5L6E - chains A and B; structure by X-ray diffraction, 1.90 A resolution.

[Chain A]
Protein: N6-adenosine-methyltransferase 70 kDa subunit
Organism: Homo sapiens
Notes: EC 2.1.1.62
UniProtKB: Q86U44 (MTA70_HUMAN); residue numbers follow UniProt; this construct covers 354-580
Amino-acid sequence (227 residues; numbered 354 to 580; the number before each row is that of its first residue):
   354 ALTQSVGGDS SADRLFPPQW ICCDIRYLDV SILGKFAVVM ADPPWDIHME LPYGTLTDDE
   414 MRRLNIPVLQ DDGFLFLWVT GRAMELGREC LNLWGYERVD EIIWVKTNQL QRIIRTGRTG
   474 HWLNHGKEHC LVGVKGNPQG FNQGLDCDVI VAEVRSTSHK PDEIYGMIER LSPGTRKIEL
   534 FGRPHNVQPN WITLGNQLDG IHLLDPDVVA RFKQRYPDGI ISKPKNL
Disordered / not traced: 354-367, 401-406, 470-473, 577-580
Ion coordination: Mg2+ near Asp552 (its only coordinating residue here)
Ligand contacts: S-adenosylmethionine (SAM): Cys376, Asp377, Ile378, Arg379, Asp395, Pro396, Pro397, Gly407, Leu409, Ser511, His512, Lys513, Glu532, Phe534, Arg536, His538, Asn539, Gly548, Asn549, Gln550
UniProt features mapped onto this chain:
  - region: Pro396 to Thr410 (Gate loop 1), Glu450 to Glu454 (Interaction with METTL14), Gln462 to Gly479 (Interphase loop), Gln464 to Lys480 (Interaction with METTL14), Arg465 to His478 (Positively charged region required for RNA-binding), Val507 to Asp515 (Gate loop 2)
  - binding site (S-adenosyl-L-methionine): Asp377, Ile378, Asp395, Lys513, Arg536 to Asn539, Asn549, Gln550
  - site (Interaction with METTL14): Glu438, Arg441
  - natural variant: Tyr406 (Y406C: Found in patients with large intestine cancer; uncertain significance)
  - mutagenesis: Asp377 (D377A: Abolishes methyltransferase activity), Asp395 to Trp398 (Loss of function. Abolishes ability to regulate primary miRNA processing. Does not affect ability to promote mRNA translation. Abolishes formation of m6A at DNA damage sites), Asp395 (D395A: Abolishes methyltransferase activity), Tyr406 (Y406A: Strong reduction in methyltransferase activity), Gln462 to Gly479 (Impaired RNA-binding and methyltransferase activities), Trp475 (W475A: Decreased methyltransferase activity), Asn477 (N477A: Decreased methyltransferase activity), Glu532 (E532A: Abolishes methyltransferase activity), Arg536 (R536A: Slight reduction in methyltransferase activity), His538 (H538A: Slight reduction in methyltransferase activity), Asn539 (N539A: Abolishes methyltransferase activity), Asn549 (N549A: Slight reduction in methyltransferase activity. Strong reduction in methyltransferase activity; when associated with A-550), 1 further mutagenesis entry in UniProt
From the paper describing this entry:
  - binding site for S-adenosylmethionine: Asp377, Ile378, Asp395 to Thr408, Leu409, His512, Lys513, Phe534, Arg536, His538, Asn549, Gln550
  - catalytic residues: Asp395, Pro396, Trp398, Tyr406 (proposed by the authors, not directly observed)
  - mutagenesis - D395A, Y406A, N549A/Q550A: abolished catalytic activity

[Chain B]
Protein: N6-adenosine-methyltransferase subunit METTL14
Organism: Homo sapiens
Notes: EC 2.1.1.62
UniProtKB: Q9HCE5 (MET14_HUMAN); residue numbers follow UniProt; this construct covers 107-395
Amino-acid sequence (289 residues; each row starts with the number of its first residue):
   107 LKGTQSLNPH NDYCQHFVDT GHRPQNFIRD VGLADRFEEY PKLRELIRLK DELIAKSNTP
   167 PMYLQADIEA FDIRELTPKF DVILLEPPLE EYYRETGITA NEKCWTWDDI MKLEIDEIAA
   227 PRSFIFLWCG SGEGLDLGRV CLRKWGYRRC EDICWIKTNK NNPGKTKTLD PKAVFQRTKE
   287 HCLMGIKGTV KRSTDGDFIH ANVDIDLIIT EEPEIGNIEK PVEIFHIIEH FCLGRRRLHL
   347 FGRDSTIRPG WLTVGPTLTN SNYNAETYAS YFSAPNSYLT GCTEEIERL
Disordered / not traced: 107-116, 137-152, 201-208, 271-274, 296-308, 394-395
Disulfide bonds: Cys338-Cys388
UniProt features mapped onto this chain:
  - region: Arg135, Asp136 (Interaction with METTL3), Ser237, Gly238 (Interaction with METTL3), Arg245 to Arg254 (Positively charged region required for RNA-binding), Arg255 to Asp258 (Interaction with METTL3), Lys278 to His287 (Interaction with METTL3), Lys297, Arg298 (Positively charged region required for RNA-binding), Asn308 to Asp312 (Interaction with METTL3)
  - site (Interaction with METTL3): Tyr146, Asp242, Arg245, Arg298
  - mutagenesis: Asp173 (D173A: Little or no effect on S-adenosyl-L-methionine-binding or methyltransferase activity; when associated with A-192), Glu192 (E192A: Little or no effect on methyltransferase activity. Little or no effect on S-adenosyl-L-methionine-binding or methyltransferase activity; when associated with A-173), Tyr198 (Y198A: Does not affect methyltransferase activity of the heterodimer complex formed with METTL3), Arg245 (R245E: Reduced RNA-binding. Reduced RNA-binding; when associated with E-255), Arg254 to Arg255 (Strongly reduced methyltransferase activity of the heterodimer complex formed with METTL3), Arg255 (R255E: Reduced RNA-binding; when associated with E-245), Lys297 to Arg298 (Reduced RNA-binding), Arg298 (R298P: Strongly decreased methyltransferase activity of the heterodimer complex formed with METTL3, probably due to reduced RNA-binding), Asp312 (D312A: Decreased methyltransferase activity of the heterodimer complex formed with METTL3), Cys338 (C338A: Does not affect methyltransferase activity of the heterodimer complex formed with METTL3), Pro362 to Thr363 (Little or no effect on methyltransferase activity of the heterodimer complex formed with METTL3)
From the paper describing this entry:
  - mutagenesis - E192A, Y198A, C338A, P362A/T363A: unchanged catalytic activity
  - binding site for acetate ion: Arg245, Arg249, Arg254, Arg255
  - mutagenesis - R254A: decreased catalytic activity
  - mutagenesis - R254A/R255A: abolished catalytic activity

[Chain A / chain B interface]
Contacting residue pairs (106):
  Phe427(A) - Val280(B)  hydrophobic
  Phe429(A) - Phe281(B)  hydrophobic
  Gly434(A) - Arg255(B)  hydrogen bond (backbone-side chain)
  Met437(A) - Arg245(B)  hydrogen bond
  Met437(A) - Arg255(B)
  Glu438(A) - Arg245(B)  salt bridge
  Glu438(A) - Arg249(B)
  Glu438(A) - Arg255(B)  salt bridge
  Arg441(A) - Leu241(B)
  Arg441(A) - Asp242(B)  salt bridge
  Arg441(A) - Arg245(B)
  Glu450(A) - Lys278(B)  salt bridge
  Arg451(A) - Gly238(B)  hydrogen bond (side chain-backbone)
  Arg451(A) - Leu241(B)
  Arg451(A) - Asp242(B)  salt bridge
  Val452(A) - Lys278(B)
  Val452(A) - Val280(B)  hydrophobic
  Val452(A) - Arg283(B)  hydrogen bond (backbone-side chain)
  Asp453(A) - Ala279(B)
  Asp453(A) - Val280(B)  hydrogen bond (side chain-backbone)
  Asp453(A) - Phe281(B)  hydrogen bond (side chain-backbone)
  Asp453(A) - Arg283(B)  salt bridge
  Glu454(A) - Leu241(B)
  Glu454(A) - Lys285(B)  hydrogen bond (backbone-side chain)
  Glu454(A) - His287(B)
  Ile455(A) - Phe281(B)  hydrophobic
  Ile456(A) - Cys260(B)  hydrophobic
  Ile456(A) - Ile262(B)  hydrophobic
  Ile456(A) - Lys285(B)
  Val458(A) - Ile134(B)  hydrophobic
  Val458(A) - Ile262(B)  hydrophobic
  Leu463(A) - Arg135(B)
  Gln464(A) - Tyr119(B)
  Gln464(A) - Phe133(B)
  Gln464(A) - Ile134(B)
  Gln464(A) - Arg135(B)  hydrogen bond (backbone-backbone)
  Arg465(A) - Arg135(B)
  Ile466(A) - Ile134(B)  hydrophobic
  Ile466(A) - Ile311(B)  hydrophobic
  Ile466(A) - Leu313(B)  hydrophobic
  Ile466(A) - Ile315(B)  hydrophobic
  Arg468(A) - Val309(B)  hydrogen bond (side chain-backbone)
  Arg468(A) - Ile311(B)
  His474(A) - Glu257(B)  hydrogen bond (backbone-side chain)
  Trp475(A) - Phe230(B)  hydrophobic
  Trp475(A) - Cys256(B)
  Trp475(A) - Glu257(B)  hydrogen bond (backbone-side chain)
  Trp475(A) - Ile292(B)  hydrophobic
  Trp475(A) - Phe337(B)
  Trp475(A) - Leu339(B)  hydrophobic
  Leu476(A) - Glu257(B)  hydrogen bond (backbone-side chain)
  Leu476(A) - Ile259(B)  hydrophobic
  Leu476(A) - Asp310(B)
  Leu476(A) - Ile311(B)
  Leu476(A) - Phe337(B)  hydrophobic
  Asn477(A) - Asp310(B)  hydrogen bond (backbone-backbone)
  Asn477(A) - Ile311(B)
  Asn477(A) - Asp312(B)  hydrogen bond (backbone-backbone)
  His478(A) - Glu257(B)  salt bridge
  His478(A) - Asp312(B)
  Gly479(A) - Ile311(B)
  Gly479(A) - Asp312(B)  hydrogen bond (backbone-side chain)
  Gly479(A) - Leu313(B)
  Lys480(A) - Asp258(B)  hydrogen bond (side chain-backbone)
  Lys480(A) - Cys260(B)
  Lys480(A) - Asp312(B)  salt bridge
  Lys480(A) - Leu313(B)
  His482(A) - Asp258(B)
  His482(A) - His287(B)
  Val485(A) - Val280(B)  hydrophobic
  Gln496(A) - Pro277(B)
  Gln496(A) - Lys278(B)
  Gln496(A) - Ala279(B)  hydrogen bond (side chain-backbone)
  Gln496(A) - Val280(B)
  Gly497(A) - Val280(B)  hydrogen bond (backbone-backbone)
  Gly497(A) - Gln282(B)  hydrogen bond (backbone-side chain)
  Leu498(A) - Phe123(B)
  Leu498(A) - Val124(B)
  Asp499(A) - Cys120(B)
  Asp499(A) - Val124(B)
  Asp499(A) - Phe281(B)
  Asp499(A) - Gln282(B)  hydrogen bond (backbone-backbone)
  Cys500(A) - Phe123(B)
  Cys500(A) - Pro130(B)
  Cys500(A) - Gln282(B)
  Cys500(A) - Thr284(B)
  Asp501(A) - Gln282(B)  hydrogen bond (backbone-backbone)
  Asp501(A) - Arg283(B)
  Asp501(A) - Thr284(B)  hydrogen bond (side chain-backbone)
  Asp501(A) - Lys285(B)  salt bridge
  Val502(A) - Pro130(B)
  Val502(A) - Gln131(B)
  Val502(A) - Thr284(B)
  Ile503(A) - Cys120(B)  hydrophobic
  Val504(A) - Tyr119(B)
  Val504(A) - Pro130(B)
  Val504(A) - Gln131(B)
  Val504(A) - Ile134(B)  hydrophobic
  Glu516(A) - Asp118(B)
  Glu516(A) - Cys120(B)
  Met520(A) - Cys120(B)  hydrophobic
  Met520(A) - Phe281(B)  hydrophobic
  Arg523(A) - Cys120(B)
  Arg523(A) - Gln121(B)  hydrogen bond
  Arg523(A) - Val124(B)
  Leu524(A) - Val280(B)  hydrophobic
Also at the interface, not in a pair above, chain A (43 interface residues in all): Arg435, Ile467
Also at the interface, not in a pair above, chain B (47 interface residues in all): Asn117, Glu239, Met290, Ile333

[Summary]
43 residues of chain A face 47 of chain B across their interface, with 23 hydrogen bonds and 9 salt bridges.
Polar pairs include Glu438(A)-Arg245(B), Glu438(A)-Arg255(B) and Arg441(A)-Asp242(B). From the paper:
catalytic residues Asp395(A), Pro396(A) and Trp398(A) among others; D395A, Y406A and N549A/Q550A of chain A
abolish catalytic activity; 9 substitutions were tested in all.
Chain A is N6-adenosine-methyltransferase 70 kDa subunit and chain B is N6-adenosine-methyltransferase subunit
METTL14, both from Homo sapiens; the structure, Crystal structure of the human METTL3-METTL14 complex bound to
SAM, was determined by X-ray diffraction.
